PDB entry 4RAO | X-ray diffraction, 1.87 A resolution | chains A and B of the 4 polymer chains in the assembly

== Chain A (and B) ==
Protein: Hypoxanthine-guanine phosphoribosyltransferase
Organism: Homo sapiens
Notes: EC 2.4.2.8; chain B of this document is another copy of the same molecule, construct and numbering; everything in this record applies to it too
UniProtKB: P00492 (HPRT_HUMAN); residues 1-217 here correspond to UniProt positions 2-218 (UniProt number = residue number + 1)
Amino-acid sequence (217 residues; row label = number of the first residue in the row):
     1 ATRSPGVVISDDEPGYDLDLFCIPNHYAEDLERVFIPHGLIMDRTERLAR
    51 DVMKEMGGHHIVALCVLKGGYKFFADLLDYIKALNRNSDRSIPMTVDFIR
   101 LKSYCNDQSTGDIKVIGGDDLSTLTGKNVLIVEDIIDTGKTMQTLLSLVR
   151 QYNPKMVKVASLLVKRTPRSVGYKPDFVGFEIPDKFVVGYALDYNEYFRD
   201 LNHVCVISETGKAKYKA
Unresolved in the structure: 89, 103-120, 217 (chain B: 1-3, 103-114, 121-122, 171-172)
Metal / ion sites: Mg2+ site 1: E133, D134; Mg2+ site 2: D193 (together with 3L7)
Residues lining bound ligands: 3L7 ((2-{[2-(6-oxo-1,6-dihydro-9H-purin-9-yl)ethyl](2-{[(E)-2-phosphonoethenyl]oxy}ethyl)amino}ethyl)phosphonic acid): L67, K68, G69, R100, L101, D134, I135, I136, D137, T138, G139, K140, T141, K165, K185, F186, V187, L192, D193, R199
Curated features (UniProtKB/Swiss-Prot):
  - active site: D137 (Proton acceptor)
  - binding site (GMP): K68, E133 to T141, K165, K185 to V187, D193
  - binding site (Mg(2+)): D193
  - modified residue: A1 (N-acetylalanine), K102 (N6-acetyllysine), T141 (Phosphothreonine)
  - cross-link: K114 (Glycyl lysine isopeptide (Lys-Gly) (interchain with G-Cter in SUMO1))

== Interface between chain A and chain B ==
Contacting residue pairs (38):
  P5(A) - L20(B)
  G6(A) - L20(B)
  V7(A) - Y16(B)  hydrophobic
  V7(A) - L20(B)  hydrophobic
  Y16(A) - V7(B)  hydrophobic
  Y16(A) - L40(B)
  D19(A) - R47(B)  hydrogen bond (backbone-side chain)
  L20(A) - G6(B)
  L20(A) - V7(B)  hydrophobic
  L20(A) - R44(B)  hydrogen bond (backbone-side chain)
  L20(A) - R47(B)
  F21(A) - L40(B)  hydrophobic
  F21(A) - D43(B)
  F21(A) - R47(B)  hydrogen bond (backbone-side chain)
  C22(A) - E46(B)
  C22(A) - R47(B)
  C22(A) - R50(B)
  P37(A) - L40(B)  hydrophobic
  P37(A) - D43(B)
  H38(A) - D43(B)  hydrogen bond (backbone-side chain)
  G39(A) - G39(B)
  G39(A) - D43(B)  hydrogen bond (backbone-side chain)
  L40(A) - Y16(B)
  L40(A) - F21(B)  hydrophobic
  L40(A) - P37(B)  hydrophobic
  D43(A) - F21(B)
  D43(A) - P37(B)
  D43(A) - H38(B)  hydrogen bond (side chain-backbone)
  D43(A) - G39(B)  hydrogen bond (side chain-backbone)
  D43(A) - H203(B)
  R44(A) - L20(B)  hydrogen bond (side chain-backbone)
  E46(A) - C22(B)
  R47(A) - D19(B)  hydrogen bond (side chain-backbone)
  R47(A) - L20(B)
  R47(A) - F21(B)  hydrogen bond (side chain-backbone)
  R47(A) - C22(B)
  R50(A) - C22(B)
  H203(A) - D43(B)
Interface residues without a listed pair, chain A (20 interface residues in all): L18, I23
Interface residues without a listed pair, chain B (20 interface residues in all): S4, L18, I23

== In short ==
The chain A/chain B interface involves 20 residues from each chain; the contacts include 10 hydrogen bonds.
Polar contacts include D19(A)-R47(B), L20(A)-R44(B) and F21(A)-R47(B). Bound to chain A: compound 3L7.
Both chains are Hypoxanthine-guanine phosphoribosyltransferase (Homo sapiens). Entry 4RAO (Aza-acyclic
nucleoside phosphonates containing a second phosphonate group as inhibitors of the human, Plasmodium
falciparum and ...) was determined by X-ray diffraction together with 4RAB, 4RAC, 4RAD, 4RAN and 4RAQ from the
same study.
